PDB entry 4ZU5 | X-ray diffraction, 1.80 A resolution | chains A and B

== Chain A (and B) ==
Protein: QdtA
Source organism: Thermoanaerobacterium thermosaccharolyticum
Notes: chain B of this document is another copy of the same molecule, construct and numbering; everything in this record applies to it too
UniProtKB: Q6TFC5 (Q6TFC5_THETR); residue numbers follow UniProt; this construct covers 1-136
Chain sequence (144 residues; row label = number of the first residue in the row):
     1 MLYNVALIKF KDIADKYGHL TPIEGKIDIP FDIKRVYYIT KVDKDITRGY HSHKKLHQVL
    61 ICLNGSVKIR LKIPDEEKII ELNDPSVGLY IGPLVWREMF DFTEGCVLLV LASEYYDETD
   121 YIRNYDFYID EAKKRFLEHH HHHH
Not modelled in the structure: 139-144 (chain B: 1, 138-144)
Differences from the reference sequence: expression tag (137-144)
Small-molecule neighbours:
  - thymidine (THM), molecule 1: Ile-13, Leu-20, Pro-22
  - thymidine (THM), molecule 2: Arg-35, Tyr-37, Tyr-116, Glu-118, Tyr-121, Arg-123
From the paper describing this entry:
  - catalytic residues: Tyr-37, His-51, His-53 (citing earlier work)
  - mutagenesis - Y17R, Y17R/R97H, Y37F, R97H: decreased catalytic activity

== Chain A / chain B interface ==
Contacting residue pairs (81; chain A residue first):
  Phe-10(A) / Tyr-38(B)
  Lys-16(A) / Ile-46(B)
  Tyr-17(A) / Val-42(B)
  Tyr-17(A) / Ile-46(B)  hydrophobic
  Tyr-17(A) / Thr-47(B)
  Tyr-17(A) / Arg-48(B)  hydrogen bond (backbone-side chain)
  Gly-18(A) / Thr-40(B)
  Gly-18(A) / Lys-41(B)
  Gly-18(A) / Arg-48(B)
  His-19(A) / Tyr-38(B)
  His-19(A) / Ile-39(B)
  His-19(A) / Thr-40(B)  hydrogen bond (backbone-backbone)
  His-19(A) / Lys-41(B)
  Leu-20(A) / Tyr-37(B)  hydrophobic
  Leu-20(A) / Tyr-38(B)
  Leu-20(A) / Ile-39(B)  hydrophobic
  Leu-20(A) / Arg-48(B)
  Thr-21(A) / Tyr-37(B)
  Thr-21(A) / Tyr-38(B)  hydrogen bond (backbone-backbone)
  Pro-22(A) / Val-36(B)
  Pro-22(A) / Tyr-37(B)  hydrophobic
  Ile-23(A) / Arg-35(B)
  Ile-23(A) / Val-36(B)  hydrogen bond (backbone-backbone)
  Ile-23(A) / Tyr-38(B)
  Glu-24(A) / Lys-34(B)
  Glu-24(A) / Arg-35(B)  salt bridge
  Glu-24(A) / Tyr-115(B)
  Glu-24(A) / Tyr-116(B)  hydrogen bond (side chain-backbone)
  Gly-25(A) / Lys-34(B)  hydrogen bond (backbone-backbone)
  Gly-25(A) / Tyr-115(B)
  Asp-32(A) / Tyr-115(B)
  Ile-33(A) / Ile-33(B)
  Lys-34(A) / Glu-24(B)
  Lys-34(A) / Gly-25(B)  hydrogen bond (backbone-backbone)
  Arg-35(A) / Ile-23(B)
  Arg-35(A) / Glu-24(B)
  Val-36(A) / Pro-22(B)
  Val-36(A) / Ile-23(B)  hydrogen bond (backbone-backbone)
  Tyr-37(A) / Leu-20(B)  hydrophobic
  Tyr-37(A) / Thr-21(B)
  Tyr-37(A) / Pro-22(B)  hydrophobic
  Tyr-38(A) / Phe-10(B)
  Tyr-38(A) / His-19(B)
  Tyr-38(A) / Leu-20(B)
  Tyr-38(A) / Thr-21(B)  hydrogen bond (backbone-backbone)
  Tyr-38(A) / Ile-23(B)
  Tyr-38(A) / Ile-61(B)
  Tyr-38(A) / Leu-63(B)  hydrophobic
  Tyr-38(A) / Pro-85(B)  hydrogen bond (side chain-backbone)
  Ile-39(A) / His-19(B)
  Ile-39(A) / Leu-20(B)  hydrophobic
  Thr-40(A) / Gly-18(B)
  Thr-40(A) / His-19(B)  hydrogen bond (backbone-backbone)
  Thr-40(A) / Leu-63(B)
  Lys-41(A) / Gly-18(B)
  Lys-41(A) / His-19(B)
  Lys-41(A) / Pro-85(B)
  Val-42(A) / Tyr-17(B)
  Ile-46(A) / Lys-16(B)
  Ile-46(A) / Tyr-17(B)  hydrophobic
  Thr-47(A) / Tyr-17(B)
  Arg-48(A) / Tyr-17(B)  hydrogen bond (side chain-backbone)
  Arg-48(A) / Gly-18(B)
  Arg-48(A) / Leu-20(B)
  Ile-61(A) / Tyr-38(B)
  Leu-63(A) / Tyr-38(B)  hydrophobic
  Leu-63(A) / Thr-40(B)
  Leu-63(A) / Val-107(B)
  Asn-64(A) / Asn-64(B)
  Asn-64(A) / Gly-105(B)
  Asn-64(A) / Val-107(B)
  Pro-85(A) / Tyr-38(B)  hydrogen bond (backbone-side chain)
  Pro-85(A) / Lys-41(B)
  Gly-105(A) / Asn-64(B)
  Val-107(A) / Leu-63(B)
  Val-107(A) / Asn-64(B)
  Tyr-115(A) / Glu-24(B)
  Tyr-115(A) / Gly-25(B)
  Tyr-115(A) / Lys-26(B)
  Tyr-115(A) / Asp-32(B)
  Tyr-116(A) / Glu-24(B)  hydrogen bond (backbone-side chain)
Other interface residues (no listed pair), chain A (37 interface residues in all): Lys-26, Ile-27, Leu-109, Leu-111
Other interface residues (no listed pair), chain B (37 interface residues in all): Ile-27, Leu-109, Leu-111

== Overview ==
Chain A and chain B each contribute 37 residues to their interface; the contacts include 14 hydrogen bonds and
1 salt bridge. Polar contacts include Glu-24(A)/Arg-35(B), Tyr-17(A)/Arg-48(B) and Glu-24(A)/Tyr-116(B). Bound
to chain A: thymidine. From the paper: catalytic residues Tyr-37(A), His-51(A) and His-53(A); Y17R, Y17R/R97H
and Y37F of chain A, among others, reduce catalytic activity.
Chain A and chain B are both QdtA (Thermoanaerobacterium thermosaccharolyticum); the structure, Crystal
structure of the QdtA 3,4-Ketoisomerase from Thermoanaerobacterium thermosaccharolyticum, apo form, was
determined by X-ray diffraction, deposited together with 4ZU4 and 4ZU7.
